PDB entry 6W0H | X-ray diffraction, 2.60 A resolution | chains A and C of the 3 polymer chains in the assembly

Chain A:
Protein: Fab Heavy Chain
Organism: Rattus norvegicus
Notes: antibody fragment or engineered binder
Chain sequence (219 residues; numbered 1 to 219; the number before each row is that of its first residue):
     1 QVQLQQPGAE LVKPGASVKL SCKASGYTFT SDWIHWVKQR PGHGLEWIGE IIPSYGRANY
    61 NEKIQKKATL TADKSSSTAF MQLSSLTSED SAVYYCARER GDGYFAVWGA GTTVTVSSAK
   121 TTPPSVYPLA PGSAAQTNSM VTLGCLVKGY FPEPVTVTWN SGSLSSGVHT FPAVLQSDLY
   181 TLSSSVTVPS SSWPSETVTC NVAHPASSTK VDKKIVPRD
Disulfide bonds: Cys22-Cys96, Cys145-Cys200

Chain C:
Protein: pH-gated potassium channel KcsA
Organism: Streptomyces lividans
UniProtKB: P0A334 (KCSA_STRLI); residues 22-124 here = UniProt positions 22-124
Chain sequence (103 residues; row label = number of the first residue in the row):
    22 SALHWRAAGA ATVLLVIVLL AGSYLAVLAE RGAPGAQLIT YPRALWWSVE TATTVGYGDL
    82 YPVTLWGRCV AVVVMVAGIT SFGLVTAALA TWFVGREQER RGH
Construct notes: engineered mutation Cys90 (Leu in P0A334)
Metal / ion sites: K+ site 1: Thr75, Val76; K+ site 2 near Thr75 (its only coordinating residue here); K+ site 3: Gly77, Tyr78
Swiss-Prot annotation at these positions:
  - motif: Thr75 to Asp80 (Selectivity filter)

How chain A and chain C interact:
Residue-residue contacts (24; chain A residue first):
  Thr30(A) - Tyr45(C)
  Ser31(A) - Tyr62(C)  hydrogen bond (backbone-side chain)
  Trp33(A) - Leu49(C)  hydrophobic
  Trp33(A) - Arg52(C)
  Trp33(A) - Tyr62(C)  hydrogen bond
  His35(A) - Arg52(C)
  Glu50(A) - Arg52(C)  salt bridge
  Ile52(A) - Tyr45(C)
  Ile52(A) - Leu49(C)  hydrophobic
  Ile52(A) - Tyr62(C)
  Ser54(A) - Tyr45(C)  hydrogen bond
  Tyr55(A) - Leu49(C)  hydrophobic
  Arg57(A) - Leu49(C)
  Arg57(A) - Arg52(C)  hydrogen bond (side chain-backbone)
  Asn59(A) - Arg52(C)
  Asn59(A) - Gly53(C)
  Glu62(A) - Pro55(C)
  Glu99(A) - Arg52(C)  salt bridge
  Arg100(A) - Tyr62(C)
  Gly101(A) - Arg52(C)
  Gly101(A) - Thr61(C)
  Gly101(A) - Tyr62(C)  hydrogen bond (backbone-backbone)
  Asp102(A) - Thr61(C)
  Gly103(A) - Thr61(C)
Interface residues without a listed pair, chain C (9 interface residues in all): Val48, Pro63

Overview:
Chain A and chain C form an interface of 16 and 9 residues respectively; the contacts include 5 hydrogen bonds
and 2 salt bridges. Among the polar pairs are Glu50(A)-Arg52(C), Glu99(A)-Arg52(C) and Ser31(A)-Tyr62(C).
Thr75(C) and Val76(C) form the K+ site 1.
Here chain A is Fab Heavy Chain (Rattus norvegicus) and chain C is pH-gated potassium channel KcsA
(Streptomyces lividans). Entry 6W0H (Closed-gate KcsA soaked in 5mM KCl/5mM BaCl2) was determined by X-ray
diffraction (same publication as 6W0A, 6W0B, 6W0C, 6W0D, 6W0E, 6W0F and 3 further entries).
